6WG2 - chains I and M of the 5 polymer chains in the assembly; structure by X-ray diffraction, 2.53 A resolution.

[Chain I]
Name: Fab239 heavy chain
Organism: Homo sapiens
Amino-acid sequence (224 residues; row label = number of the first residue in the row; a row labelled like 82A-82C holds insertion residues (82A, then the next letters in order)):
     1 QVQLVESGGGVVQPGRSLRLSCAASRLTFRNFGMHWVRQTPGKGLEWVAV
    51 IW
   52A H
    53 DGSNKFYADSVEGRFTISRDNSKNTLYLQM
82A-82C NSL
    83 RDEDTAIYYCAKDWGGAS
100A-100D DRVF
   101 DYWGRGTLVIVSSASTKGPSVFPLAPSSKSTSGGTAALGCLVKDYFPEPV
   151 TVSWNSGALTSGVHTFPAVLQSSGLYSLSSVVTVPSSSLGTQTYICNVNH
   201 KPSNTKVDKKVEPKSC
Unresolved in the structure: 1, 128-133, 216
Cystine bridges: Cys22-Cys92, Cys140-Cys196
What the authors report for this chain:
  - self-association interface (contacts with another copy of this molecule): Glu64

[Chain M]
Name: Fab239 light chain
Organism: Homo sapiens
Amino-acid sequence (215 residues; each row starts with the number of its first residue):
     1 DIQMTQSPSTLSASVGDRVTITCRASQSVSTSLAWYQQKPGKAPNLLIYQ
    51 ASTLYRGVPSRFSGSGSGTEFTLTIGSLQPDDFATYYCQHYNSYS
   95A R
    96 ITFGQGTRLEIKRTVAAPSVFIFPPSDEQLKSGTASVVCLLNNFYPREAK
   146 VQWKVDNALQSGNSQESVTEQDSKDSTYSLSSTLTLSKADYEKHKVYACE
   196 VTHQGLSSPVTKSFNRGEC
Cystine bridges: Cys23-Cys88, Cys134-Cys194

[How chain I and chain M interact]
Residue-residue contacts - 63 pairs, chain I then chain M:
  Gln39(I) with Gln38(M), hydrogen bond
  Lys43(I) with Tyr87(M), hydrogen bond (backbone-side chain)
  Leu45(I) with Pro44(M), hydrophobic; Tyr87(M), hydrophobic; Phe98(M)
  Glu46(I) with Phe98(M)
  Trp47(I) with Ile96(M), hydrophobic; Phe98(M)
  Tyr59(I) with Arg95A(M)
  Asp61(I) with Arg95A(M), salt bridge
  Tyr91(I) with Ala43(M), hydrophobic
  Trp96(I) with Tyr49(M); Tyr55(M)
  Ser100(I) with Tyr91(M)
  Asp100A(I) with Tyr49(M); Gln50(M), hydrogen bond; Tyr91(M), hydrogen bond
  Arg100B(I) with Gln89(M), hydrogen bond (backbone-side chain); Tyr91(M)
  Val100C(I) with Ala34(M), hydrophobic; Tyr36(M); Leu46(M), hydrophobic; Tyr49(M), hydrophobic; Tyr91(M), hydrophobic
  Phe100D(I) with Tyr36(M), hydrogen bond (backbone-side chain); Leu46(M); Gln89(M); Phe98(M), hydrophobic
  Asp101(I) with Tyr55(M)
  Trp103(I) with Ala43(M), hydrophobic; Pro44(M), hydrogen bond (side chain-backbone)
  Gly104(I) with Ala43(M)
  Phe122(I) with Ser121(M); Glu123(M); Gln124(M)
  Pro123(I) with Ser121(M)
  Leu124(I) with Phe118(M), hydrophobic
  Ala125(I) with Phe118(M)
  Thr135(I) with Phe116(M)
  Ala137(I) with Phe116(M), hydrophobic; Phe118(M); Leu135(M), hydrophobic
  Leu141(I) with Ser131(M)
  Lys143(I) with Ser131(M)
  His164(I) with Asn137(M); Asn138(M), hydrogen bond; Asp167(M); Ser174(M)
  Phe166(I) with Leu135(M), hydrophobic; Ser162(M); Thr164(M); Ser174(M); Leu175(M); Ser176(M)
  Pro167(I) with Ser162(M), hydrogen bond (backbone-side chain); Val163(M)
  Val169(I) with Gln160(M); Glu161(M); Ser162(M)
  Leu170(I) with Gln160(M), hydrogen bond (backbone-side chain)
  Gln171(I) with Gln160(M)
  Val181(I) with Leu135(M), hydrophobic
  Thr183(I) with Asn137(M)
Also at the interface, not in a pair above, chain I (40 interface residues in all): Val37, Ala60, Tyr102, Leu138, Thr165, Ser179, Ser215
Also at the interface, not in a pair above, chain M (42 interface residues in all): Asp1, Ser32, Lys42, Ser127, Thr129, Val133, Thr178, Thr180, Cys214

[Overview]
Chain I and chain M form an interface of 40 and 42 residues respectively; the contacts include 10 hydrogen
bonds and 1 salt bridge. Polar contacts include Asp61(I)-Arg95A(M), Gln39(I)-Gln38(M) and Lys43(I)-Tyr87(M).
The paper reports a self-association interface involving Glu64(I).
Here chain I is Fab239 heavy chain and chain M is Fab239 light chain, both from Homo sapiens. Entry 6WG2
(Crystal structure of Fab239 in complex with NPNA4 peptide from circumsporozoite protein) was determined by
X-ray diffraction together with 6W00, 6WFX, 6WFY, 6WG0 and 6WG1 from the same study.
